6VB0 - chains A and C of the 3 polymer chains in the assembly; structure by X-ray diffraction, 1.90 A resolution.

Chain A:
Molecule: MHC class I antigen
Source organism: Homo sapiens
UniProtKB: F4NBQ8 (F4NBQ8_HUMAN); residues 1-276 here correspond to UniProt positions 25-300 (UniProt number = residue number + 24)
Amino-acid sequence (276 residues; each row starts with the number of its first residue):
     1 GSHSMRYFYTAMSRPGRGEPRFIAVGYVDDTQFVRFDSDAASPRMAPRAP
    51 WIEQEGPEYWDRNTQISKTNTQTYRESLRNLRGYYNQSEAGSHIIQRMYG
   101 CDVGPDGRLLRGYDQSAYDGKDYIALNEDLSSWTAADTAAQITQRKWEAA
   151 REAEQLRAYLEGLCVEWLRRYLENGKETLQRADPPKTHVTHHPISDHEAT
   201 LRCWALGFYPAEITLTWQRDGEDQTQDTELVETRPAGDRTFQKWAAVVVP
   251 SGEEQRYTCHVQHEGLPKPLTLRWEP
Cystine bridges: Cys101-Cys164, Cys203-Cys259

Chain C:
Molecule: Synthetic peptide GLU-LEU-ARG-ALA-ARG-GLU-GLU-SER-TYR
Amino-acid sequence (9 residues; row label = number of the first residue in the row):
     1 ELRAREESY

How chain A and chain C interact:
Pairs across the interface (49; chain A residue first):
  Tyr7(A) - Glu1(C)  hydrogen bond (side chain-backbone)
  Tyr7(A) - Leu2(C)  hydrophobic
  Tyr9(A) - Leu2(C)
  Tyr9(A) - Glu6(C)
  Tyr59(A) - Glu1(C)
  Arg62(A) - Glu1(C)  salt bridge
  Asn63(A) - Glu1(C)  hydrogen bond
  Asn63(A) - Leu2(C)  hydrogen bond (side chain-backbone)
  Ile66(A) - Leu2(C)  hydrophobic
  Ile66(A) - Arg3(C)
  Ile66(A) - Ala4(C)  hydrophobic
  Ser67(A) - Leu2(C)
  Asn70(A) - Glu6(C)
  Thr73(A) - Glu6(C)
  Thr73(A) - Ser8(C)
  Tyr74(A) - Glu6(C)  hydrogen bond
  Tyr74(A) - Tyr9(C)  hydrophobic
  Glu76(A) - Ser8(C)  hydrogen bond
  Ser77(A) - Ser8(C)
  Ser77(A) - Tyr9(C)  hydrogen bond (side chain-backbone)
  Asn80(A) - Tyr9(C)  hydrogen bond (side chain-backbone)
  Leu81(A) - Tyr9(C)  hydrophobic
  Tyr84(A) - Tyr9(C)  hydrogen bond (side chain-backbone)
  Ile95(A) - Tyr9(C)
  Arg97(A) - Arg3(C)
  Arg97(A) - Glu6(C)  salt bridge
  Arg97(A) - Tyr9(C)
  Tyr99(A) - Leu2(C)
  Tyr99(A) - Arg3(C)  hydrogen bond (side chain-backbone)
  Ser116(A) - Tyr9(C)  hydrogen bond
  Tyr123(A) - Tyr9(C)  hydrophobic
  Thr143(A) - Tyr9(C)  hydrogen bond (side chain-backbone)
  Lys146(A) - Glu7(C)
  Lys146(A) - Ser8(C)  hydrogen bond
  Lys146(A) - Tyr9(C)  hydrogen bond (side chain-backbone)
  Trp147(A) - Glu7(C)
  Trp147(A) - Ser8(C)  hydrogen bond (side chain-backbone)
  Trp147(A) - Tyr9(C)  hydrophobic
  Ala150(A) - Glu7(C)
  Glu152(A) - Arg3(C)  salt bridge
  Glu152(A) - Glu6(C)
  Glu152(A) - Glu7(C)  hydrogen bond (side chain-backbone)
  Gln155(A) - Arg5(C)  hydrogen bond
  Leu156(A) - Arg3(C)
  Tyr159(A) - Glu1(C)  hydrogen bond (side chain-backbone)
  Tyr159(A) - Leu2(C)
  Tyr159(A) - Arg3(C)
  Trp167(A) - Glu1(C)
  Tyr171(A) - Glu1(C)  hydrogen bond (side chain-backbone)
Other interface residues (no listed pair), chain A (34 interface residues in all): Met5, Met45, Gln96, Leu163

Summary:
34 residues of chain A and 9 residues of chain C are in contact, with 18 hydrogen bonds and 3 salt bridges.
Among the polar pairs are Arg62(A)-Glu1(C), Arg97(A)-Glu6(C) and Glu152(A)-Arg3(C).
Here chain A is MHC class I antigen (Homo sapiens) and chain C is Synthetic peptide
GLU-LEU-ARG-ALA-ARG-GLU-GLU-SER-TYR. Entry 6VB0 (HLA-B*15:02 complexed with a synthetic peptide) was
determined by X-ray diffraction.
